6X1A - chains A and R of the 5 polymer chains in the assembly; structure by electron microscopy, 2.50 A resolution.

[Chain A]
Name: Guanine nucleotide-binding protein G(s) subunit alpha isoforms short
From: Homo sapiens
UniProt: P63092 (GNAS2_HUMAN); numbering as in UniProt (aligned over 1-394)
Chain sequence (394 residues; row label = number of the first residue in the row):
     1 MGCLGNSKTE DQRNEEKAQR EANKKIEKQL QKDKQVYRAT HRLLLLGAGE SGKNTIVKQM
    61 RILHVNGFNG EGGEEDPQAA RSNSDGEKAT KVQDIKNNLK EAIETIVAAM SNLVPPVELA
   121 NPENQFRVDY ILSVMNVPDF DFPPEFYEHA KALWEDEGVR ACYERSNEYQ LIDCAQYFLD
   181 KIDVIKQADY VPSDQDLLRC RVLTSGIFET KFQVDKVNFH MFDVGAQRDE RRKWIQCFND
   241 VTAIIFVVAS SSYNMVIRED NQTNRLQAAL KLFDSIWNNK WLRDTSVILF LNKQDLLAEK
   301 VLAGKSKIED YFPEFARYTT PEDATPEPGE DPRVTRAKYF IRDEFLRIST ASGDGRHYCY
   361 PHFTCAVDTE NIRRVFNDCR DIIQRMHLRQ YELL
Disordered / not traced: 1-10, 65-87, 254-263
Sequence notes: conflict Asn54 (Ser in P63092), Ala226 (Gly in P63092), Ala268 (Glu in P63092), Lys271 (Asn in P63092), Asp274 (Lys in P63092), Lys280 (Arg in P63092), Asp284 (Thr in P63092), Thr285 (Ile in P63092)

[Chain R]
Name: Glucagon-like peptide 1 receptor
From: Homo sapiens
UniProt: P43220 (GLP1R_HUMAN); residues 24-463 here = UniProt positions 24-463
Chain sequence (491 residues; each row starts with the number of its first residue; numbers below 1 keep their minus sign (Met-8 is residue -8)):
    -8 MKTIIALSYI FCLVFADYKD DDDLEVLFQG PARPQGATVS LWETVQKWRE YRRQCQRSLT
    52 EDPPPATDLF CNRTFDEYAC WPDGEPGSFV NVSCPWYLPW ASSVPQGHVY RFCTAEGLWL
   112 QKDNSSLPWR DLSECEESKR GERSSPEEQL LFLYIIYTVG YALSFSALVI ASAILLGFRH
   172 LHCTRNYIHL NLFASFILRA LSVFIKDAAL KWMYSTAAQQ HQWDGLLSYQ DSLSCRLVFL
   232 LMQYCVAANY YWLLVEGVYL YTLLAFSVFS EQWIFRLYVS IGWGVPLLFV VPWGIVKYLY
   292 EDEGCWTRNS NMNYWLIIRL PILFAIGVNF LIFVRVICIV VSKLKANLMC KTDIKCRLAK
   352 STLTLIPLLG THEVIFAFVM DEHARGTLRF IKLFTELSFT SFQGLMVAIL YCFVNNEVQL
   412 EFRKSWERWR LEHLHIQRDS SMKPLKCPTS SLSSGATAGS SMYTATCQAS CSPAGLEVLF
   472 QGPHHHHHHH H
Disordered / not traced: -8 to 27, 129-134, 424-482
Sequence notes: initiating methionine (-8); expression tag (-7 to 23, 464-482); conflict Phe260 (Leu in P43220)
Disulfides: Cys46-Cys71, Cys62-Cys104, Cys85-Cys126, Cys226-Cys296
Residues lining bound ligands: UK4 (2-[(4-{6-[(4-cyano-2-fluorophenyl)methoxy]pyridin-2-yl}piperidin-1-yl)methyl]-1-{[(2S)-oxetan-2-yl]methyl}-1H-benzimidazole-6-carboxylic acid): Ser31, Leu32, Trp33, Val36, Gln37, Leu141, Lys197, Leu201, Trp203, Ser206, Thr207, Leu217, Leu218, Gln221, Cys226, Phe230, Met233, Gln234, Cys296, Thr298, Arg380, Phe381, Leu384, Phe385
Reported in the primary citation:
  - binding site for UK4: Ser31, Leu32, Trp33, Leu141, Lys197, Leu201, Gln221, Phe230, Met233, Thr298, Arg380, Leu384
  - mutagenesis - W33A, W33S: abolished signaling in response to UK4
  - specificity-determining residues: Trp33
  - contacts within the chain: Tyr148-Asp198 (hydrogen bond), Lys197-Asp198 (salt bridge), Arg299-Glu373 (salt bridge), Arg299-Trp306 (cation-pi contact), Arg310-Glu373 (salt bridge), Tyr148-Phe385 (pi stacking)
  - mutagenesis - E373A, R380A, F385A (10-fold): decreased signaling in response to UK4
  - conformationally variable residues (side-chain flip): Tyr148, Arg299, Phe385
  - mutagenesis - W33A, F385A: unchanged signaling
  - mutagenesis - R310A (1,000-fold), D372A (1,000-fold), K383A (1,000-fold): decreased signaling (citing earlier work)

[Interface between chain A and chain R]
Pairs across the interface - 24 pairs, chain A then chain R:
  Arg380(A) - Phe257(R)
  Asp381(A) - Lys334(R)  salt bridge
  Ile383(A) - Phe257(R)  hydrophobic
  Gln384(A) - Leu255(R)  hydrogen bond (side chain-backbone)
  Gln384(A) - Lys334(R)  hydrogen bond
  Arg385(A) - Lys334(R)  hydrogen bond (side chain-backbone)
  His387(A) - Leu254(R)  hydrogen bond (side chain-backbone)
  Gln390(A) - Arg176(R)
  Tyr391(A) - Arg176(R)
  Tyr391(A) - Tyr250(R)
  Tyr391(A) - Leu251(R)  hydrophobic
  Tyr391(A) - Leu359(R)  hydrophobic
  Glu392(A) - Arg348(R)
  Glu392(A) - Leu401(R)
  Glu392(A) - Val405(R)
  Glu392(A) - Asn406(R)  hydrogen bond
  Glu392(A) - Asn407(R)  hydrogen bond
  Leu393(A) - Val331(R)
  Leu393(A) - Ser352(R)  hydrogen bond (backbone-side chain)
  Leu393(A) - Thr355(R)
  Leu393(A) - Leu356(R)  hydrophobic
  Leu394(A) - Lys334(R)
  Leu394(A) - Leu335(R)  hydrophobic
  Leu394(A) - Arg348(R)  hydrogen bond (backbone-side chain)
Also at the interface, not in a pair above, chain A (18 interface residues in all): Gln31, Gln35, Arg38, Ala39, His41, Cys379, Leu388
Also at the interface, not in a pair above, chain R (25 interface residues in all): His180, Val259, Ser261, Gln263, Ile330, Ala337, Tyr402

[Overview]
The interface between chain A and chain R involves 18 residues on one side and 25 on the other; the contacts
include 8 hydrogen bonds and 1 salt bridge. Polar contacts include Asp381(A)-Lys334(R), Gln384(A)-Leu255(R)
and Gln384(A)-Lys334(R). From the paper: a binding site for UK4 at Ser31(R), Leu32(R) and Trp33(R) among
others; E373A, R380A and F385A of chain R reduce signaling in response to UK4; 8 substitutions were tested in
all.
Chain A is Guanine nucleotide-binding protein G(s) subunit alpha isoforms short and chain R is Glucagon-like
peptide 1 receptor, both from Homo sapiens; the structure, Non peptide agonist PF-06882961, bound to
Glucagon-Like peptide-1 (GLP-1) Receptor, was determined by electron microscopy, deposited together with 6X18
and 6X19.
